PDB entry 8TL5 | electron microscopy, 3.30 A resolution | chains C and D of the 12 polymer chains in the assembly

[Chain C]
Molecule: BG505 DS-SOSIP Surface protein gp120
From: Human immunodeficiency virus 1
Reference sequence: Q2N0S5 (Q2N0S5_9HIV1); the construct lacks a stretch of the UniProt sequence and is renumbered around it, so the offset changes along the chain: 31-141 = UniProt 30-140; 150-184 = UniProt 141-175; 189-309 = UniProt 188-308; 312-321 = UniProt 309-318; 2 more segments
Amino-acid sequence (481 residues; row label = number of the first residue in the row; note: 15 numbers in that range are skipped by the numbering (no residue carries them; nothing is unmodelled there); a row labelled like 184A-184L holds insertion residues (184A, then the next letters in order)):
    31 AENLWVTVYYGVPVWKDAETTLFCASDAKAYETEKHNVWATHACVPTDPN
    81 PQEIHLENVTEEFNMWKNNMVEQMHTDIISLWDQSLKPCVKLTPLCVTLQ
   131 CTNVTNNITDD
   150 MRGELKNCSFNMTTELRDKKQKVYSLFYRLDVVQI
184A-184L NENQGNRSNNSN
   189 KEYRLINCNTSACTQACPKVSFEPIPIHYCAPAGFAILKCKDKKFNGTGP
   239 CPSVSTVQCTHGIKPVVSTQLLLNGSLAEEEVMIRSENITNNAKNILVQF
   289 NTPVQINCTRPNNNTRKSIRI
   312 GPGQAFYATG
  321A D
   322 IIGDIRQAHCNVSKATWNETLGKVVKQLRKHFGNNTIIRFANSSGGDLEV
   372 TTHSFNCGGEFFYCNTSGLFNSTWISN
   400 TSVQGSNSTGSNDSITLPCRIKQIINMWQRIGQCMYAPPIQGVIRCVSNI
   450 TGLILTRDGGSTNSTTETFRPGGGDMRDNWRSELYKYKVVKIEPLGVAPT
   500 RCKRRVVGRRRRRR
Not modelled in the structure: 58-65, 184A-184L, 400-409, 504-513
Cystine bridges: Cys54-Cys74, Cys119-Cys205, Cys126-Cys196, Cys131-Cys157, Cys201-Cys433, Cys218-Cys247, Cys228-Cys239, Cys296-Cys331, Cys378-Cys445, Cys385-Cys418
Glycans and other covalent adducts: glycan linked to Asn88; N-acetylglucosamine (NAG) linked to Asn133, Asn156, Asn160, Asn197, Asn234, Asn262, Asn276, Asn295, Asn301, Asn332, Asn363, Asn386, Asn392, Asn448
Sequence notes: engineered mutation Cys201 (Ile200 in Q2N0S5), Asn332 (Thr330 in Q2N0S5), Cys433 (Ala430 in Q2N0S5), Cys501 (Ala498 in Q2N0S5), Arg509 (Glu506 in Q2N0S5), Arg510 (Lys507 in Q2N0S5); insertion (512-513)

[Chain D]
Molecule: BG505 DS-SOSIP Transmembrane protein gp41
From: Human immunodeficiency virus 1
Reference sequence: Q2N0S5 (Q2N0S5_9HIV1); residues 512-664 here correspond to UniProt positions 509-661 (UniProt number = residue number - 3)
Amino-acid sequence (153 residues; row label = number of the first residue in the row):
   512 AVGIGAVFLGFLGAAGSTMGAASMTLTVQARNLLSGIVQQQSNLLRAPEA
   562 QQHLLKLTVWGIKQLQARVLAVERYLRDQQLLGIWGCSGKLICCTNVPWN
   612 SSWSNRNLSEIWDNMTWLQWDKEISNYTQIIYGLLEESQNQQEKNEQDLL
   662 ALD
Not modelled in the structure: 512-516, 547-568, 664
Cystine bridges: Cys598-Cys604
Sequence notes: engineered mutation Pro559 (Ile556 in Q2N0S5), Cys605 (Thr602 in Q2N0S5)

[How chain C and chain D interact]
Pairs across the interface (90; chain C residue first):
  Leu34(C) with Pro609(D); Trp610(D), hydrogen bond (backbone-backbone); Leu619(D), hydrophobic
  Trp35(C) with Thr606(D); Asn607(D); Val608(D); Pro609(D), hydrophobic; Trp610(D)
  Val36(C) with Cys605(D); Thr606(D), hydrogen bond (backbone-backbone); Val608(D), hydrogen bond (backbone-backbone); Trp610(D), hydrophobic; Ile642(D), hydrophobic; Leu646(D), hydrophobic
  Thr37(C) with Cys604(D); Cys605(D)
  Val38(C) with Trp596(D), hydrophobic; Leu602(D); Ile603(D); Cys604(D), hydrogen bond (backbone-backbone)
  Tyr39(C) with Leu602(D); Ile603(D), hydrophobic; Trp623(D); Trp628(D), hydrophobic
  Tyr40(C) with Leu537(D); Leu544(D); Asp589(D); Gln590(D), hydrogen bond; Leu593(D), hydrophobic; Leu602(D), hydrogen bond (backbone-backbone)
  Gly41(C) with Leu537(D); Gln540(D)
  Val42(C) with Trp628(D), hydrophobic
  Pro43(C) with Leu523(D), hydrophobic; Ala525(D); Trp628(D); Leu629(D)
  Val44(C) with Trp628(D); Leu629(D), hydrophobic
  Trp45(C) with Ala526(D), hydrophobic; Leu629(D), hydrophobic
  Lys46(C) with Asp632(D), salt bridge
  Thr51(C) with Lys574(D); Ala578(D)
  Leu52(C) with Trp571(D)
  Phe53(C) with Trp571(D), hydrophobic
  Cys54(C) with Trp571(D), hydrophobic
  Ala73(C) with Thr569(D); Trp571(D)
  Val75(C) with Gln575(D)
  Glu83(C) with Val518(D)
  Ile84(C) with Val518(D); Gly521(D); Phe522(D), hydrophobic
  His85(C) with Phe519(D)
  Leu86(C) with Leu523(D)
  Glu87(C) with Gly527(D)
  Asn88(C) with Gly527(D)
  Val89(C) with Gly527(D)
  Asp107(C) with Trp571(D)
  Leu111(C) with Trp571(D)
  Tyr217(C) with Trp571(D)
  Pro220(C) with Ala578(D), hydrophobic
  Ala221(C) with Leu544(D); Leu545(D); Ser546(D); Ala582(D)
  Gly222(C) with Leu544(D)
  Ile491(C) with Leu523(D), hydrophobic; Arg585(D), hydrogen bond (backbone-side chain)
  Pro493(C) with Leu544(D), hydrophobic; Asp589(D)
  Leu494(C) with Trp596(D), hydrophobic
  Val496(C) with Trp631(D), hydrogen bond (backbone-side chain); Tyr643(D), hydrophobic
  Ala497(C) with Trp623(D), hydrophobic; Trp628(D), hydrophobic
  Pro498(C) with Trp610(D), hydrophobic; Trp623(D), hydrogen bond (backbone-side chain); Trp631(D)
  Thr499(C) with Trp623(D)
  Cys501(C) with Cys605(D), disulfide
  Lys502(C) with Cys605(D); Thr606(D); Asn607(D), hydrogen bond
  Arg503(C) with Trp596(D); Cys605(D); Thr606(D), hydrogen bond; Gln650(D); Gln653(D), hydrogen bond
Also at the interface, not in a pair above, chain C (48 interface residues in all): Cys74, Gln103, Gln114, Thr244, Lys490, Arg500
Also at the interface, not in a pair above, chain D (51 interface residues in all): Gly524, Ala533, Ser534, Asn543, Val570, Tyr586, Leu592
Disulfides between the chains: Cys501(C)-Cys605(D)

[Summary]
Chain C and chain D form an interface of 48 and 51 residues respectively; the contacts include 1 disulfide
bond, 12 hydrogen bonds and 1 salt bridge. Among the polar pairs are Lys46(C)-Asp632(D), Tyr40(C)-Gln590(D)
and Ile491(C)-Arg585(D).
Here chain C is BG505 DS-SOSIP Surface protein gp120 and chain D is BG505 DS-SOSIP Transmembrane protein gp41,
both from Human immunodeficiency virus 1. Entry 8TL5 (CRYO-EM STRUCTURE OF HIV-1 BG505DS-SOSIP.664 ENV TRIMER
BOUND TO HERH-c.01 FAB) was determined by electron microscopy together with 8TDX, 8TE7, 8TJR, 8TJS, 8TKC, 8TL2
and 5 further entries from the same study.
